Entry 3BWT (X-ray diffraction, 2.69 A resolution); this record covers chain A.

[Chain A]
Name: Protein PUF4
Organism: Saccharomyces cerevisiae
Notes: fragment: Single Stranded RNA Binding Domin
Reference sequence: P25339 (PUF4_YEAST); numbering as in UniProt (aligned over 554-886)
Amino-acid sequence (333 residues; each row starts with the number of its first residue):
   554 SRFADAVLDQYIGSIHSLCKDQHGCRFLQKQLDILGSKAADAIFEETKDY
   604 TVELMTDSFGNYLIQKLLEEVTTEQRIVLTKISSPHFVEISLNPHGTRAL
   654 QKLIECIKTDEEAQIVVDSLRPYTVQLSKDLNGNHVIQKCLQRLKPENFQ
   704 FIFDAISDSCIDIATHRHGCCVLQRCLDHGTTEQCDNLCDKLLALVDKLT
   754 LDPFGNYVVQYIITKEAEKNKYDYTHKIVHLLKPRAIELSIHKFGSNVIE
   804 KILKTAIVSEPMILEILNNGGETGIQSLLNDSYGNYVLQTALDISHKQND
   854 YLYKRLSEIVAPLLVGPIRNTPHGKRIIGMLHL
From the paper describing this entry:
  - specificity-determining residues: T650 (proposed by the authors, not directly observed)
  - mutagenesis - T650C/C724R: decreased binding to cox17
  - mutagenesis - T650C/C724R: decreased binding to HO

[In short]
The paper reports that T650C/C724R reduce binding to cox17; the specificity determinant T650.
Chain A is Protein PUF4 (Saccharomyces cerevisiae); the structure, Crystal structure of the RNA binding domain
of Puf4 from Saccharomyces cerevisiae, was determined by X-ray diffraction (same publication as 3BX2 and
3BX3).
